Entry 7I1T (X-ray diffraction, 1.86 A resolution); this record covers chains A and B.

# Chain A
Molecule: Serine protease subunit NS2B
Organism: Zika virus
UniProtKB: Q32ZE1 (POLG_ZIKV); residues 46-89 here correspond to UniProt positions 1414-1457 (UniProt number = residue number + 1368)
Sequence (46 residues; numbered 44 to 89; the number before each row is that of its first residue):
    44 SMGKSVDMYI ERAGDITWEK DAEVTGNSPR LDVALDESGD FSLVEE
Disordered / not traced: 44-49, 89
Construct notes: expression tag (44-45)

# Chain B
Molecule: Serine protease NS3
Organism: Zika virus
Notes: EC 3.4.21.91, 3.6.1.15, 3.6.4.13
UniProtKB: Q32ZE1 (POLG_ZIKV); residues 11-177 here correspond to UniProt positions 1509-1675 (UniProt number = residue number + 1498)
Sequence (168 residues; each row starts with the number of its first residue):
    10 MKEVKKGETT DGVYRVMTRR LLGSTQVGVG VMQEGVFHTM WHVTKGAALR SGEGRLDPYW
    70 GDVKQDLVSY CGPWKLDAAW DGLSEVQLLA VPPGERAKNI QTLPGIFKTK DGDIGAVALD
   130 YPAGTSGSPI LDKCGRVIGL YGNGVVIKNG SYVSAITQGK REEETPVE
Disordered / not traced: 10-15, 172-177
Construct notes: initiating methionine (10); conflict K107 (Arg1605 in Q32ZE1)
Ligand contacts: A1BXM (N-[4-(hydroxymethyl)-2-methylquinolin-8-yl]piperidine-4-carboxamide): H51, D75, D129, Y130, P131, A132, S135, G151, N152, G153, V155, Y161
UniProt features mapped onto this chain:
  - active site (Charge relay system): H51, D75, S135

# Interface between chain A and chain B
Residue-residue contacts (87; chain A residue first):
  D50(A) with R59(B), salt bridge
  M51(A) with M26(B); V52(B); T53(B); L58(B), hydrophobic; R59(B), hydrogen bond (backbone-backbone)
  Y52(A) with R24(B); V25(B); M26(B), hydrogen bond (backbone-backbone); R28(B); S33(B); R59(B)
  I53(A) with R24(B); R59(B), hydrogen bond (backbone-backbone); S60(B); L65(B), hydrophobic
  E54(A) with Y23(B); R24(B), hydrogen bond (backbone-backbone)
  R55(A) with E17(B); D20(B), hydrogen bond (side chain-backbone); V22(B); Y23(B)
  A56(A) with V22(B), hydrogen bond (backbone-backbone); R24(B); V100(B), hydrophobic; A106(B)
  G57(A) with G21(B); V22(B), hydrogen bond (backbone-backbone)
  D58(A) with L98(B)
  I59(A) with G21(B); V22(B); V40(B), hydrophobic; L98(B), hydrophobic; L140(B), hydrophobic; G144(B)
  T60(A) with N108(B), hydrogen bond (backbone-side chain); L140(B)
  W61(A) with E94(B); V95(B); Q96(B); Q110(B); L140(B); D141(B); K142(B)
  E62(A) with Q96(B), hydrogen bond (backbone-side chain); N108(B)
  A65(A) with Q96(B); N108(B)
  E66(A) with I109(B); Q110(B), hydrogen bond (backbone-backbone)
  V67(A) with E94(B); Q110(B)
  T68(A) with I109(B); Q110(B), hydrogen bond (backbone-backbone); T111(B), hydrogen bond (backbone-side chain)
  G69(A) with T111(B); A127(B)
  N70(A) with L112(B); A127(B)
  S71(A) with L112(B), hydrogen bond (side chain-backbone); P113(B); G114(B)
  P72(A) with G114(B); I115(B), hydrogen bond (backbone-backbone); A127(B)
  R73(A) with I115(B)
  L74(A) with I115(B), hydrogen bond (backbone-backbone); F116(B); K117(B), hydrogen bond (backbone-backbone); I156(B), hydrophobic
  D75(A) with K117(B)
  V76(A) with F116(B), hydrophobic; K117(B), hydrogen bond (backbone-backbone); T118(B)
  L78(A) with K73(B)
  D79(A) with K73(B)
  E80(A) with K73(B)
  S81(A) with V72(B)
  G82(A) with V72(B); K73(B); N152(B), hydrogen bond (backbone-side chain)
  F84(A) with I123(B), hydrophobic; N152(B); A164(B), hydrophobic
  L86(A) with V154(B), hydrophobic; V155(B); I156(B), hydrophobic
Interface residues without a listed pair, chain A (34 interface residues in all): S85, E88
Interface residues without a listed pair, chain B (60 interface residues in all): T19, T27, R29, V36, M41, F46, A57, L128, P138, V146, G153, K157, V162

# Overview
The interface between chain A and chain B involves 34 residues on one side and 60 on the other, with 18
hydrogen bonds and 1 salt bridge. Polar pairs include D50(A)-R59(B), R55(A)-D20(B) and T60(A)-N108(B). Ligands
of chain B: compound A1BXM.
Here chain A is Serine protease subunit NS2B and chain B is Serine protease NS3, both from Zika virus. Entry
7I1T (PanDDA analysis group deposition -- Crystal Structure of ZIKV NS2B-NS3 protease in complex with
MFP-0012466-002-003) was determined by X-ray diffraction.
